Entry 8DC2 (electron microscopy, 2.99 A resolution); this record covers chains A and D of the 4 polymer chains in the assembly.

Chain A:
Molecule: CasLambda
From: uncultured virus
Sequence (756 residues; numbered 1 to 756; the number before each row is that of its first residue):
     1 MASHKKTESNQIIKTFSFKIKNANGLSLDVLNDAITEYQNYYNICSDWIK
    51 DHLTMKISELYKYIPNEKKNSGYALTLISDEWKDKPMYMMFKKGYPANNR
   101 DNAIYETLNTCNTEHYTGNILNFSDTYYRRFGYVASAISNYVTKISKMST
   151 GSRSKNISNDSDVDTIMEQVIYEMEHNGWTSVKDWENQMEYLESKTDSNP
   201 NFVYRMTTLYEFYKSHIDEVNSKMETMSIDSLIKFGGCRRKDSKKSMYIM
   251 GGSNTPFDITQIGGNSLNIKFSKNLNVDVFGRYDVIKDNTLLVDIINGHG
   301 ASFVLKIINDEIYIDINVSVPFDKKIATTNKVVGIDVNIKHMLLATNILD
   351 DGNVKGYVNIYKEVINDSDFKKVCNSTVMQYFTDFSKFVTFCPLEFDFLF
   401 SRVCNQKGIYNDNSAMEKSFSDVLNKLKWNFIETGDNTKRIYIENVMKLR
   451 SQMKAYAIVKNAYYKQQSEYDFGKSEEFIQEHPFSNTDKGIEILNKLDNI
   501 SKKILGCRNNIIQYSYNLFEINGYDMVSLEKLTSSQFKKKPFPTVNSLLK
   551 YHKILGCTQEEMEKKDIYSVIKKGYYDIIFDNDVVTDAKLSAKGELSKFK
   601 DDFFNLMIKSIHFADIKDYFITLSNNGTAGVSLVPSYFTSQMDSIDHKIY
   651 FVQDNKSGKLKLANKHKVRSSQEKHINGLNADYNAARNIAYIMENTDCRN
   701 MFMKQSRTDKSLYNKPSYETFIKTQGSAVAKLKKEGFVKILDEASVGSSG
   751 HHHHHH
Unresolved in the structure: 1-3, 541-595, 653-663, 743-756
What the authors report for this chain:
  - binding site for the 52-nt RNA strand: Glu444, Asn445, Ser451, Gln452, Lys496, Lys503, Asn510, Tyr619
  - binding site for DNA nts (chain D): Asn102, Ser253, Asn254
  - specificity-determining residues: Asn102

Chain D:
Molecule: DNA nts
Sequence (46 nucleotides; numbered -11 to 34; the number before each row is that of its first residue; numbers below 1 keep their minus sign (DC-11 is residue -11)):
   -11 CTTGACCGTTTGATCGTAGTGGAAGTGGGAGATAGTAATGTTAATG
Unresolved in the structure: -11 to -10, 1-34

Interface between chain A and chain D:
Residue-residue contacts - 27 pairs, chain A then chain D:
  Lys5(A) - DG0(D)  base contact
  Lys68(A) - DT-1(D)  phosphate contact
  Ser71(A) - DT-1(D)  phosphate contact
  Gly72(A) - DG0(D)  hydrogen bond to the phosphate
  Tyr73(A) - DT-1(D)  hydrogen bond to the phosphate
  Tyr73(A) - DG0(D)  hydrogen bond to the phosphate
  Asn98(A) - DG0(D)  base contact
  Asn102(A) - DT-1(D)  base contact
  Asn102(A) - DG0(D)  hydrogen bond to the base
  Glu106(A) - DT-1(D)  phosphate contact
  Ser124(A) - DG-4(D)  hydrogen bond to the phosphate
  Ser124(A) - DT-3(D)  phosphate contact
  Asp125(A) - DT-3(D)  hydrogen bond to the phosphate
  Thr126(A) - DG-4(D)  sugar contact
  Thr126(A) - DT-3(D)  hydrogen bond to the phosphate
  Thr126(A) - DT-2(D)  base contact
  Tyr127(A) - DC-5(D)  phosphate contact
  Tyr127(A) - DG-4(D)  hydrogen bond to the phosphate
  Arg130(A) - DT-2(D)  salt bridge to the phosphate
  Arg130(A) - DT-1(D)  base contact
  Phe131(A) - DT-2(D)  base contact
  Phe131(A) - DT-1(D)  base contact
  Asn254(A) - DC-5(D)  base contact
  Thr255(A) - DG-4(D)  hydrogen bond to the phosphate
  Pro256(A) - DC-5(D)  phosphate contact
  Pro256(A) - DG-4(D)  phosphate contact
  Ser272(A) - DG-4(D)  hydrogen bond to the phosphate
Other interface residues (no listed pair), chain A (23 interface residues in all): Asn99, Tyr105, Gly252, Ser253, Lys273

In short:
The interface between chain A and chain D involves 23 residues on one side and 6 on the other; the contacts
include 10 hydrogen bonds and 1 salt bridge. Among the polar pairs are Asn102(A)-DG0(D), Gly72(A)-DG0(D) and
Tyr73(A)-DT-1(D). From the paper: a binding site for the 52-nt RNA strand at Glu444(A), Asn445(A) and
Ser451(A) among others; a binding site for DNA nts (chain D) at Asn102(A), Ser253(A) and Asn254(A).
Chain A is CasLambda (uncultured virus) and chain D is DNA nts; the structure, Cryo-EM structure of CasLambda
(Cas12l) bound to crRNA and DNA, was determined by electron microscopy.
